PDB entry 9D4B | X-ray diffraction, 3.30 A resolution | chains B and C of the 4 polymer chains in the assembly

Chain B:
Name: Elongin-B
Organism: Homo sapiens
Reference sequence: Q15370 (ELOB_HUMAN), isoform Q15370-2; residue numbers follow UniProt; this construct covers 1-104
Sequence (104 residues; row label = number of the first residue in the row):
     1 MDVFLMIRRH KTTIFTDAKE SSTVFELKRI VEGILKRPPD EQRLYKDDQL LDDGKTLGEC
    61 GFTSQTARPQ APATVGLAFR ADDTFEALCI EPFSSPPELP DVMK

Chain C:
Name: Elongin-C
Organism: Homo sapiens
Reference sequence: Q15369 (ELOC_HUMAN); residues 17-112 here = UniProt positions 17-112
Sequence (96 residues; row label = number of the first residue in the row):
    17 MYVKLISSDG HEFIVKREHA LTSGTIKAML SGPGQFAENE TNEVNFREIP SHVLSKVCMY
    77 FTYKVRYTNS STEIPEFPIA PEIALELLMA ANFLDC
Not modelled in the structure: 47-56

How chain B and chain C interact:
Residue-residue contacts - 56 pairs, chain B then chain C:
  F4(B) - T78(C)
  M6(B) - M75(C)  hydrophobic
  R8(B) - H27(C)
  K11(B) - D25(C)  hydrogen bond (side chain-backbone)
  K11(B) - G26(C)
  K11(B) - H27(C)
  K11(B) - E28(C)  hydrogen bond (backbone-backbone)
  T12(B) - E28(C)
  T12(B) - I30(C)
  T13(B) - E28(C)  hydrogen bond (backbone-backbone)
  T13(B) - F29(C)
  T13(B) - I30(C)  hydrogen bond (backbone-backbone)
  I14(B) - I30(C)
  F15(B) - Y18(C)
  F15(B) - F29(C)  hydrophobic
  F15(B) - I30(C)  hydrogen bond (backbone-backbone)
  F15(B) - V31(C)  hydrophobic
  F15(B) - S71(C)
  F15(B) - C74(C)  hydrophobic
  F15(B) - M75(C)  hydrophobic
  F15(B) - T78(C)
  T16(B) - Y18(C)  hydrogen bond
  T16(B) - K32(C)
  D17(B) - K32(C)  salt bridge
  I34(B) - Y18(C)
  P69(B) - M75(C)
  P69(B) - T78(C)
  P69(B) - Y79(C)
  Q70(B) - M75(C)
  Q70(B) - Y79(C)
  Q70(B) - Y83(C)
  Q70(B) - F93(C)
  Q70(B) - P94(C)
  P72(B) - M75(C)
  E91(B) - H27(C)  hydrogen bond (backbone-side chain)
  P92(B) - H27(C)  hydrogen bond (backbone-side chain)
  F93(B) - H27(C)
  F93(B) - F29(C)  hydrophobic
  F93(B) - S67(C)
  F93(B) - H68(C)
  F93(B) - S71(C)
  S94(B) - D25(C)
  S94(B) - P66(C)
  S94(B) - S67(C)  hydrogen bond (backbone-side chain)
  S94(B) - H68(C)  hydrogen bond
  S95(B) - H68(C)
  P96(B) - H68(C)
  P96(B) - E98(C)
  P96(B) - I99(C)  hydrophobic
  P96(B) - E102(C)
  P97(B) - E102(C)
  L99(B) - P97(C)
  L99(B) - E98(C)
  P100(B) - L101(C)  hydrophobic
  M103(B) - P97(C)
  M103(B) - L101(C)  hydrophobic
Also at the interface, not in a pair above, chain B (25 interface residues in all): H10
Also at the interface, not in a pair above, chain C (29 interface residues in all): R82, P91, E92, A100

Summary:
Chain B and chain C form an interface of 25 and 29 residues respectively; the contacts include 10 hydrogen
bonds and 1 salt bridge. Polar pairs include D17(B)-K32(C), K11(B)-D25(C) and T16(B)-Y18(C).
Here chain B is Elongin-B and chain C is Elongin-C, both from Homo sapiens. Entry 9D4B (Discovery of SMD-3236,
a Potent, Highly Selective and Efficacious SMARCA2 Degrader for the Treatment of SMARC4-Deficient ...) was
determined by X-ray diffraction.
